PDB entry 8WI8 | electron microscopy, 2.70 A resolution | chains F and A of the 28 polymer chains in the assembly

[Chain F]
Molecule: 50S ribosomal protein L3
Organism: Mycolicibacterium smegmatis MC2 155
UniProt: A0QSD1 (RL3_MYCS2); residue numbers follow UniProt; this construct covers 1-217
Chain sequence (217 residues; numbered 1 to 217; the number before each row is that of its first residue):
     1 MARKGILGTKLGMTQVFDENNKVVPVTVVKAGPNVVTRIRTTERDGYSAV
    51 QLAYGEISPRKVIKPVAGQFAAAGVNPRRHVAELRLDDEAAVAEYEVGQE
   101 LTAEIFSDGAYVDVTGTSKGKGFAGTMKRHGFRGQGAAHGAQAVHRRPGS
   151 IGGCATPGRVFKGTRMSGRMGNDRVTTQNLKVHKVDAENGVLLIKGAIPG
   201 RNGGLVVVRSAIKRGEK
Unresolved in the structure: 1, 216-217

[Chain A]
Molecule: 23S rRNA
Organism: Mycolicibacterium smegmatis MC2 155
Sequence (3119 nucleotides; numbered 2 to 3120; the number before each row is that of its first residue):
     2 AAGUGUUUAAGGGCGCAUGGUGGAUGCCUUGGCACUGGGAGCCGAUGAAG
    52 GACGUAGGAGGCUGCGAUAAGCCUCGGGGAGCUGUCAACCGAGCGUUGAU
   102 CCGAGGAUGUCCGAAUGGGGAAACCCGGCACGAGUGAUGUCGUGUCACCA
   152 GGCGCUGAAUAUAUAGGCGUCUGGGGGGAACGCGGGGAAGUGAAACAUCU
   202 CAGUACCCGUAGGAAGAGAAAACAAAAUGUGAUUCCGUGAGUAGUGGCGA
   252 GCGAAAGCGGAGGAUGGCUAAACCGUAUGCAUGUGAUACCGGGUAGGGGU
   302 UGUGUGUGCGGGGUUGUGGGACCUAUCUUUCCGGCUCUACCUGGCUGGAG
   352 GGCAGUGAGAAAAUGUUGUGGUUAGCGGAAAUGGCUUGGGAUGGCCUGCC
   402 GUAGACGGUGAGAGCCCGGUACGUGAAAACCCGACGUCUGUCUUGAUGGU
   452 GUUCCCGAGUAGCAGCGGGCCCGUGGAAUCUGCUGUGAAUCUGCCGGGAC
   502 CACCCGGUAAGCCUGAAUACUUCCCAGUGACCGAUAGCGGAUUAGUACCG
   552 UGAGGGAAUGGUGAAAAGUACCCCGGGAGGGGAGUGAAAGAGUACCUGAA
   602 ACCGUGCGCUUACAAUCCGUCAGAGCCCUCGACGUGUCGUGGGGUGAUGG
   652 CGUGCCUUUUGAAGAAUGAGCCUGCGAGUCAGGGACAUGUCGCGAGGUUA
   702 ACCCGGGUGGGGUAGCCGCAGCGAAAGCGAGUCUGAAUAGGGCGUAUCCA
   752 CACAAGAGUGUGUGGUGUAGUGGUGUGUUCUGGACCCGAAGCGGAGUGAU
   802 CUACCCAUGGCCAGGGUGAAGCGCGGGUAAGACCGCGUGGAGGCCCGAAC
   852 CCACUUAGGUUGAAGACUGAGGGGAUGAGCUGUGGGUAGGGGUGAAAGGC
   902 CAAUCAAACUCCGUGAUAGCUGGUUCUCCCCGAAAUGCAUUUAGGUGCAG
   952 CGUCGCAUGUUUCUUGCCGGAGGUAGAGCUACUGGAUGGCCGAUGGGCCC
  1002 CACAGGGUUACUGACGUCAGCCAAACUCCGAAUGCCGGUAAGUCCAAGAG
  1052 UGCGGCAGUGAGACGGCGGGGGAUAAGCUCCGUGCGUCGAGAGGGAAACA
  1102 GCCCAGAUCGCCGGCUAAGGCCCCUAAGCGUGUGCUAAGUGGAAAAGGAU
  1152 GUGCAGUCGCGAAGACAACCAGGAGGUUGGCUUAGAAGCAGCCACCCUUG
  1202 AAAGAGUGCGUAAUAGCUCACUGGUCAAGUGAUUGUGCGCCGAUAAUGUA
  1252 GCGGGGCUCAAGCACACCGCCGAAGCCGCGGCAGCCAACGUGUUGGCUGG
  1302 GUAGGGGAGCGUCCUGCAUCCGGUGAAGCCGCCGAGUGAUCGAGUGGUGG
  1352 AGGGUGUGGGAGUGAGAAUGCAGGCAUGAGUAGCGAUUAGGCAAGUGAGA
  1402 ACCUUGCCCGCCGAAAGACCAAGGGUUCCUGGGCCAGGCCAGUCCGCCCA
  1452 GGGUGAGUCGGGACCUAAGGCGAGGCCGACAGGCGUAGUCGAUGGACAAC
  1502 GGGUUGAUAUUCCCGUACCCGUGUAUGUGCGUCCAUGAUGAAUCAGCGGU
  1552 ACUAACCAUCCAAAACCACCGUGACCGCACCUUUCGGGGUGUGGCGUUGG
  1602 UGGGGCUGCAUGGGACCUUCGUUGGUAGUAGUCAAGCGAUGGGGUGACGC
  1652 AGGAAGGUAGCCGUACCGGUCAGUGGUAAUACCGGGGUAAGCCUGUAGGG
  1702 AGUCAGAUAGGUAAAUCCGUCUGGCAUAUAUCCUGAGAGGUGAUGCAUAG
  1752 CCGAGUGAGGCGAAUUCGGUGAUCCUAUGCUGCCGAGAAAAGCCUCUAGC
  1802 GAGGACAUACACGGCCCGUACCCCAAACCAACACAGGUGGUCAGGUAGAG
  1852 AAUACUAAGGCGUACGAGUGAACUAUGGUUAAGGAACUCGGCAAAAUGCC
  1902 CCCGUAACUUCGGGAGAAGGGGGACCCACAUGGCGUGUAAGCCUUUACGG
  1952 CCCAAGCGUGAGUGGGUGGCACAAACCAGUGAGAAGCGACUGUUUACUAA
  2002 AAACACAGGUCCGUGCGAAGUCGCAAGACGAUGUAUACGGACUGACGCCU
  2052 GCCCGGUGCUGGAAGGUUAAGAGGACCCGUUAACUCCCUUUGGGGGUGAA
  2102 GCGGAGAAUUUAAGCCCCAGUAAACGGCGGUGGUAACUAUAACCAUCCUA
  2152 AGGUAGCGAAAUUCCUUGUCGGGUAAGUUCCGACCUGCACGAAUGGCGUA
  2202 ACGACUUCUCAACUGUCUCAACCAUAGACUCGGCGAAAUUGCACUACGAG
  2252 UAAAGAUGCUCGUUACGCGCGGCAGGACGAAAAGACCCCGGGACCUUCAC
  2302 UACAACUUGGUAUUGGUGCUCGAUACGGUUUGUGUAGGAUAGGUGGGAGA
  2352 CUGUGAAGCUCACACGCCAGUGUGGGUGGAGUCGUUGUUGAAAUACCACU
  2402 CUGAUCGUAUUGGGCCUCUAACCUCGGACCGUAUAUCCGGUUCAGGGACA
  2452 GUGCCUGGUGGGUAGUUUAACUGGGGCGGUUGCCUCCUAAAAUGUAACGG
  2502 AGGCGCCCAAAGGUUCCCUCAACCUGGACGGCAAUCAGGUGUUGAGUGUA
  2552 AGUGCACAAGGGAGCUUGACUGCGAGACGGACAUGUCGAGCAGGGACGAA
  2602 AGUCGGGACUAGUGAUCCGGCACCUCUGAGUGGAAGGGGUGUCGCUCAAC
  2652 GGAUAAAAGGUACCCCGGGGAUAACAGGCUGAUCUUCCCCAAGAGUCCAU
  2702 AUCGACGGGAUGGUUUGGCACCUCGAUGUCGGCUCGUCGCAUCCUGGGGC
  2752 UGGAGCAGGUCCCAAGGGUUGGGCUGUUCGCCCAUUAAAGCGGCACGCGA
  2802 GCUGGGUUUAGAACGUCGUGAGACAGUUCGGUCUCUAUCCGCCGCGCGCG
  2852 UCAGAAGCUUGAGGAAACCUGUCCCUAGUACGAGAGGACCGGGACGGACG
  2902 AACCUCUGGUAUACCAGUUGUCCCACCAGGGGCACGGCUGGAUAGCCACG
  2952 UUCGGACAGGAUAACCGCUGAAAGCAUCUAAGCGGGAAACCUCUUCCAAG
  3002 ACCAGGCUUCUCACCCUCUAGGAGGGAUAAGGCCCCCCGCAGACCACGGG
  3052 AUUGAUAGACCAGACCUGGAAGCCUAGUAAUAGGUGCAGGGAACUGGCAC
  3102 UAACCGGCCGAAAACUUAC
Unresolved in the structure: 1171-1220, 1564-1607

[Interface between chain F and chain A]
Contacting residue pairs (193; chain F residue first):
  Lys-10(F) with C2904(A), phosphate contact
  Met-13(F) with C2904(A), sugar contact; C2905(A), sugar contact; U2906(A), sugar contact
  Thr-14(F) with U2906(A), sugar contact
  Gln-15(F) with U2906(A), sugar contact; C2907(A), hydrogen bond to the sugar
  Pro-25(F) with U2906(A), base contact; U2952(A), sugar contact
  Arg-38(F) with C3008(A), hydrogen bond to the sugar; U3009(A), sugar contact
  Arg-40(F) with G2858(A), base contact; C2859(A), hydrogen bond to the base; G3007(A), base contact; C3008(A), hydrogen bond to the base
  Arg-44(F) with C3008(A), sugar contact; U3009(A), salt bridge to the phosphate
  Asp-45(F) with C3008(A), hydrogen bond to the sugar
  Tyr-47(F) with U2860(A), hydrogen bond to the sugar; U2861(A), sugar contact
  Gln-51(F) with C2859(A), hydrogen bond to the sugar
  Arg-60(F) with A3052(A), salt bridge to the phosphate; U3054(A), sugar contact; G3055(A), sugar contact
  Lys-61(F) with G3051(A), salt bridge to the phosphate; A3052(A), phosphate contact
  Ile-63(F) with A2857(A), sugar contact; G3032(A), phosphate contact
  Lys-64(F) with C3011(A), sugar contact; U3012(A), salt bridge to the phosphate; A3031(A), phosphate contact; G3032(A), hydrogen bond to the phosphate
  Pro-65(F) with U3010(A), hydrogen bond to the sugar; C3011(A), sugar contact; A3031(A), sugar contact
  Val-66(F) with A2857(A), sugar contact; G2858(A), sugar contact
  Gly-68(F) with U3010(A), sugar contact
  Gln-69(F) with G2858(A), hydrogen bond to the base; U3009(A), hydrogen bond to the base; U3010(A), hydrogen bond to the sugar
  Arg-79(F) with G3050(A), salt bridge to the phosphate; G3051(A), salt bridge to the phosphate
  Val-81(F) with C2859(A), sugar contact
  Ala-82(F) with C2859(A), phosphate contact; U2860(A), phosphate contact
  Glu-83(F) with C2859(A), hydrogen bond to the sugar; U2860(A), hydrogen bond to the phosphate
  Arg-85(F) with U2861(A), salt bridge to the phosphate; G2862(A), salt bridge to the phosphate
  Ser-118(F) with A2903(A), phosphate contact; C2904(A), phosphate contact
  Lys-119(F) with C2904(A), hydrogen bond to the phosphate; C2905(A), salt bridge to the phosphate; C2947(A), salt bridge to the phosphate; C3041(A), hydrogen bond to the base
  Gly-120(F) with A3042(A), phosphate contact; G3043(A), phosphate contact
  Lys-121(F) with C2948(A), salt bridge to the phosphate; G3043(A), phosphate contact
  Gly-122(F) with G3043(A), hydrogen bond to the phosphate; A3044(A), phosphate contact
  Phe-123(F) with A1872(A), hydrogen bond to the sugar; A1873(A), sugar contact; G2272(A), base contact; A3044(A), hydrogen bond to the phosphate
  Gly-125(F) with A1873(A), sugar contact
  Lys-128(F) with C2947(A), phosphate contact; C2948(A), salt bridge to the phosphate
  Arg-129(F) with G2845(A), hydrogen bond to the phosphate
  Phe-132(F) with C2736(A), phosphate contact
  Arg-133(F) with U2735(A), salt bridge to the phosphate; C2736(A), salt bridge to the phosphate
  Gln-135(F) with C2734(A), base contact; G2802(A), hydrogen bond to the base; C2803(A), sugar contact
  Gly-136(F) with C2218(A), phosphate contact
  Ala-137(F) with C2218(A), hydrogen bond to the phosphate
  Ala-138(F) with C1893(A), base contact; U2217(A), sugar contact
  His-139(F) with C1888(A), hydrogen bond to the base; U1889(A), sugar contact; G1891(A), hydrogen bond to the base; C1893(A), stacking on the base; U2217(A), sugar contact
  Gly-140(F) with A858(A), phosphate contact; U2804(A), sugar contact
  Ala-141(F) with C2803(A), sugar contact
  Gln-142(F) with G859(A), phosphate contact; U861(A), hydrogen bond to the base; C2803(A), sugar contact; U2804(A), phosphate contact
  Ala-143(F) with U1875(A), phosphate contact; A1876(A), hydrogen bond to the phosphate
  Val-144(F) with U1875(A), phosphate contact; G2802(A), sugar contact; C2803(A), sugar contact
  His-145(F) with U1875(A), hydrogen bond to the phosphate; A1876(A), salt bridge to the phosphate
  Arg-146(F) with C1874(A), salt bridge to the phosphate; U1875(A), hydrogen bond to the phosphate; A2222(A), salt bridge to the phosphate
  Arg-147(F) with C1874(A), phosphate contact; U1875(A), phosphate contact; A2275(A), salt bridge to the phosphate; G2802(A), salt bridge to the phosphate
  Pro-148(F) with U2735(A), hydrogen bond to the sugar; C2736(A), sugar contact
  Gly-149(F) with A2275(A), sugar contact; G2276(A), phosphate contact; U2735(A), base contact; G2802(A), base contact
  Ser-150(F) with G2276(A), phosphate contact; U2735(A), hydrogen bond to the base; C2736(A), hydrogen bond to the base; G2798(A), base contact; C2799(A), hydrogen bond to the sugar; G2802(A), base contact
  Ile-151(F) with C2274(A), sugar contact; A2275(A), sugar contact; G2276(A), hydrogen bond to the phosphate
  Gly-152(F) with G2276(A), hydrogen bond to the sugar; G2798(A), hydrogen bond to the base
  Gly-153(F) with G2276(A), phosphate contact; G2277(A), phosphate contact; G2798(A), sugar contact; C2799(A), sugar contact
  Cys-154(F) with A2796(A), phosphate contact; G2798(A), hydrogen bond to the sugar; C2799(A), hydrogen bond to the phosphate
  Ala-155(F) with G2276(A), sugar contact; G2277(A), sugar contact
  Thr-156(F) with U1248(A), base contact; C2795(A), hydrogen bond to the sugar; A2796(A), hydrogen bond to the phosphate
  Pro-157(F) with U1248(A), base contact; G2249(A), phosphate contact
  Gly-158(F) with G2276(A), hydrogen bond to the base; G2277(A), sugar contact
  Arg-159(F) with U1248(A), hydrogen bond to the base; G1249(A), base contact; C2248(A), phosphate contact; G2249(A), salt bridge to the phosphate; G2842(A), sugar contact
  Val-160(F) with G2276(A), base contact; G2842(A), hydrogen bond to the sugar; C2843(A), sugar contact
  Lys-162(F) with C2843(A), salt bridge to the phosphate; C2844(A), phosphate contact
  Gly-163(F) with C2843(A), hydrogen bond to the phosphate; C2844(A), hydrogen bond to the phosphate
  Thr-164(F) with C2843(A), sugar contact; C2844(A), sugar contact
  Arg-165(F) with G2737(A), salt bridge to the phosphate
  Met-166(F) with G2273(A), hydrogen bond to the base; C2274(A), base contact; C2843(A), base contact; C2844(A), hydrogen bond to the sugar
  Ser-167(F) with A1873(A), sugar contact; G2273(A), hydrogen bond to the sugar; C2844(A), hydrogen bond to the sugar
  Arg-169(F) with G2845(A), hydrogen bond to the sugar; C2846(A), sugar contact; G3043(A), sugar contact; C3046(A), base contact
  Met-170(F) with G3043(A), phosphate contact
  Asn-172(F) with A3042(A), phosphate contact; G3043(A), phosphate contact
  Arg-174(F) with C2997(A), salt bridge to the phosphate; C2998(A), phosphate contact
  Thr-176(F) with U2996(A), phosphate contact; C2997(A), hydrogen bond to the phosphate
  Gln-178(F) with C2954(A), hydrogen bond to the sugar; U2995(A), hydrogen bond to the sugar; U2996(A), sugar contact
  Asn-179(F) with C2954(A), phosphate contact; G2955(A), hydrogen bond to the phosphate
  Leu-180(F) with U2953(A), sugar contact
  Lys-195(F) with U2953(A), phosphate contact
  Gly-196(F) with U2953(A), sugar contact
  Ala-197(F) with C2904(A), sugar contact
  Ile-198(F) with A2903(A), sugar contact; C2904(A), sugar contact
  Pro-199(F) with A2903(A), sugar contact
  Gly-200(F) with C2904(A), phosphate contact
  Arg-201(F) with C3041(A), sugar contact; A3042(A), salt bridge to the phosphate
  Asn-202(F) with C2905(A), phosphate contact
  Ile-212(F) with U2995(A), phosphate contact
  Lys-213(F) with G2955(A), hydrogen bond to the phosphate; G2956(A), salt bridge to the phosphate; A2957(A), base contact
  Arg-214(F) with G2955(A), salt bridge to the phosphate
Interface residues without a listed pair, chain F (95 interface residues in all): Ala-72, Thr-115, Ala-124, Met-127, Gly-134, Phe-161, Gly-168, Val-175, Thr-177
Interface residues without a listed pair, chain A (94 interface residues in all): G860, A2221, C2223, U2738, G2805, U2835, A2856, A2902, G2946, G3033, A3047, U3053

[Summary]
95 residues of chain F and 94 residues of chain A are in contact, with 54 hydrogen bonds, 26 salt bridges and
1 aromatic stacking contact. Polar contacts include Arg-40(F)/C2859(A), Arg-40(F)/C3008(A) and
Gln-69(F)/G2858(A).
Here chain F is 50S ribosomal protein L3 and chain A is 23S rRNA, both from Mycolicibacterium smegmatis MC2
155. Entry 8WI8 (Cryo- EM structure of Mycobacterium smegmatis 50S ribosomal subunit (body 1) of 70S ribosome,
bS1 and ...) was determined by electron microscopy together with 8WHX, 8WHY, 8WI7, 8WI9, 8WIB, 8WIC, 8WID and
8WIF from the same study.
